7ZRJ - chains D and B of the 4 polymer chains in the assembly; structure by electron microscopy, 3.70 A resolution.

# Chain D
Molecule: Potassium-transporting ATPase KdpF subunit
Source organism: Escherichia coli
UniProtKB: P36937 (KDPF_ECOLI); numbering as in UniProt (aligned over 1-27)
Amino-acid sequence (27 residues; numbered 1 to 27; the number before each row is that of its first residue):
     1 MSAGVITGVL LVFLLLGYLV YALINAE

# Chain B
Molecule: Potassium-transporting ATPase ATP-binding subunit
Source organism: Escherichia coli
Notes: EC 7.2.2.6
UniProtKB: P03960 (KDPB_ECOLI); residues 1-682 here = UniProt positions 1-682
Amino-acid sequence (682 residues; row label = number of the first residue in the row):
     1 MSRKQLALFE PTLVVQALKE AVKKLNPQAQ WRNPVMFIVW IGSLLTTCIS IAMASGAMPG
    61 NALFSAAISG WLWITVLFAN FAEALAEGRS KAQANSLKGV KKTAFARKLR EPKYGAAADK
   121 VPADQLRKGD IVLVEAGDII PCDGEVIEGG ASVDESAITG ESAPVIRESG GDFASVTGGT
   181 RILSDWLVIE CSVNPGETFL DRMIAMVEGA QRRKTPNEIA LTILLIALTI VFLLATATLW
   241 PFSAWGGNAV SVTVLVALLV CLIPTTIGGL LSAIGVAGMS RMLGANVIAT SGRAVEAAGD
   301 VDVLLLNKTG TITLGNRQAS EFIPAQGVDE KTLADAAQLA SLADETPEGR SIVILAKQRF
   361 NLRERDVQSL HATFVPFTAQ SRMSGINIDN RMIRKGSVDA IRRHVEANGG HFPTDVDQKV
   421 DQVARQGATP LVVVEGSRVL GVIALKDIVK GGIKERFAQL RKMGIKTVMI TGDNRLTAAA
   481 IAAEAGVDDF LAEATPEAKL ALIRQYQAEG RLVAMTGDGT NDAPALAQAD VAVAMNSGTQ
   541 AAKEAGNMVD LDSNPTKLIE VVHIGKQMLM TRGSLTTFSI ANDVAKYFAI IPAAFAATYP
   601 QLNALNIMCL HSPDSAILSA VIFNALIIVF LIPLALKGVS YKPLTASAML RRNLWIYGLG
   661 GLLVPFIGIK VIDLLLTVCG LV
Not modelled in the structure: 1-7
Construct notes: engineered mutation Asn307 (Asp in P03960)
Modified residues: Ser162 (phosphoserine; SEP)
Curated features (UniProtKB/Swiss-Prot):
  - binding site (ATP): Asp344, Glu348, Phe377 to Ser384, Lys395
  - binding site (Mg(2+)): Asp518, Asp522
  - modified residue: Ser162 (Phosphoserine)
  - mutagenesis: Asp300 (D300E/N: Does not affect formation of the phosphorylated intermediate), Phe377 (F377A: Loss of ATPase activity; F377Y: Slight decrease in ATPase activity), Ser384 (S384A/T: Decrease in ATPase activity), Lys395 (K395A: Strong decrease in ATPase activity), Asp399 (D399A: Decrease in ATPase activity)
Bound ions: K+: Cys261, Ile263
What the authors report for this chain:
  - mutagenesis - D307N: abolished catalytic activity (citing earlier work)

# Chain D / chain B interface
Residue-residue contacts (26):
  Val5(D) with Trp240(B), hydrophobic
  Leu11(D) with Leu45(B), hydrophobic
  Val12(D) with Ala237(B), hydrophobic
  Leu15(D) with Ile38(B), hydrophobic; Ile41(B), hydrophobic; Leu233(B), hydrophobic
  Leu16(D) with Ile230(B), hydrophobic; Leu234(B), hydrophobic
  Tyr18(D) with Trp31(B), hydrogen bond (side chain-backbone); Pro34(B); Phe37(B)
  Leu19(D) with Pro34(B), hydrophobic; Ile38(B), hydrophobic; Ile226(B); Thr229(B); Ile230(B), hydrophobic; Leu233(B), hydrophobic
  Ala22(D) with Pro34(B), hydrophobic; Ile226(B)
  Leu23(D) with Ile223(B); Ile226(B), hydrophobic
  Ala26(D) with Arg213(B); Ile219(B)
  Glu27(D) with Trp31(B); Arg32(B); Lys214(B)
Interface residues without a listed pair, chain D (12 interface residues in all): Val20
Interface residues without a listed pair, chain B (19 interface residues in all): Ala227

# In short
Chain D and chain B form an interface of 12 and 19 residues respectively; the contacts include 1 hydrogen
bond. Its one hydrogen-bonded contact is Tyr18(D)-Trp31(B). Curated annotation (UniProt) lists 11 ATP-binding
residues, Mg2+-binding residues Asp518(B) and Asp522(B) and 5 mutagenesis sites on chain B. From the paper:
D307N of chain B abolishes catalytic activity.
Chain D is Potassium-transporting ATPase KdpF subunit and chain B is Potassium-transporting ATPase ATP-binding
subunit, both from Escherichia coli; the structure, Cryo-EM structure of the KdpFABC complex in a
nucleotide-free E1 conformation loaded with K+, was determined by electron microscopy (same publication as
7ZRD, 7ZRE, 7ZRG, 7ZRH, 7ZRI, 7ZRK, 7ZRL and 7ZRM).
